Entry 2ILN (X-ray diffraction, 2.00 A resolution); this record covers chains A and B of the 3 polymer chains in the assembly.

Chain A (and B):
Molecule: Cationic trypsin
Source organism: Bos taurus
Notes: EC 3.4.21.4; chain B of this document is another copy of the same molecule, construct and numbering; everything in this record applies to it too
UniProtKB: P00760 (TRY1_BOVIN); the construct lacks a stretch of the UniProt sequence and is renumbered around it, so the offset changes along the chain: 16-34 = UniProt 21-39; 37-69 = UniProt 40-72; 71-125 = UniProt 73-127; 127-130 = UniProt 128-131; 5 more segments
Sequence (223 residues; numbered 16 to 245 plus 3 insertion-coded residues; 10 numbers in that range are skipped by the numbering (no residue carries them; nothing is unmodelled there); the number before each row is that of its first residue):
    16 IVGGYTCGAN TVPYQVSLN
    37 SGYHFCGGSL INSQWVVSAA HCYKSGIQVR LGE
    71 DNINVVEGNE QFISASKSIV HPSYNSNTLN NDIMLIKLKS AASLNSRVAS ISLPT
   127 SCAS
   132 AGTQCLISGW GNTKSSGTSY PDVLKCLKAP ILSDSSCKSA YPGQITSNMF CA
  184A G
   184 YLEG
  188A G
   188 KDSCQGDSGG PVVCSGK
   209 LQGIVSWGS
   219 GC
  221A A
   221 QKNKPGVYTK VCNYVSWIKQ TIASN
Cystine bridges: Cys22-Cys157, Cys42-Cys58, Cys128-Cys232, Cys136-Cys201, Cys168-Cys182, Cys191-Cys220

Interface between chain A and chain B:
Residue-residue contacts - 8 pairs, chain A then chain B:
  Asn95(A) with Gly174(B), hydrogen bond (side chain-backbone)
  Asn97(A) with Pro173(B), hydrogen bond (side chain-backbone); Gly174(B)
  Thr98(A) with Gly174(B)
  Gly174(A) with Asn95(B), hydrogen bond (backbone-side chain); Asn97(B); Thr98(B)
  Gln175(A) with Asn97(B), hydrogen bond
Interface residues without a listed pair, chain A (6 interface residues in all): Pro173
Interface residues without a listed pair, chain B (6 interface residues in all): Gln175

Overview:
Chain A and chain B each contribute 6 residues to their interface; the contacts include 4 hydrogen bonds.
Polar pairs include Asn95(A)-Gly174(B), Asn97(A)-Pro173(B) and Gln175(A)-Asn97(B).
Chain A and chain B are both Cationic trypsin (Bos taurus); the structure, Crystal structure of the
Bowman-Birk inhibitor from snail medic seeds in complex with bovine trypsin, was determined by X-ray
diffraction.
